Entry 6CUU (X-ray diffraction, 2.99 A resolution); this record covers chains A and C of the 8 polymer chains in the assembly.

[Chain A]
Name: DNA-directed RNA polymerase subunit alpha
From: Thermus thermophilus (strain HB27 / ATCC BAA-163 / DSM 7039)
Notes: EC 2.7.7.6
Reference sequence: Q72I32 (RPOA_THET2); numbering as in UniProt (aligned over 1-315)
Sequence (315 residues; each row starts with the number of its first residue):
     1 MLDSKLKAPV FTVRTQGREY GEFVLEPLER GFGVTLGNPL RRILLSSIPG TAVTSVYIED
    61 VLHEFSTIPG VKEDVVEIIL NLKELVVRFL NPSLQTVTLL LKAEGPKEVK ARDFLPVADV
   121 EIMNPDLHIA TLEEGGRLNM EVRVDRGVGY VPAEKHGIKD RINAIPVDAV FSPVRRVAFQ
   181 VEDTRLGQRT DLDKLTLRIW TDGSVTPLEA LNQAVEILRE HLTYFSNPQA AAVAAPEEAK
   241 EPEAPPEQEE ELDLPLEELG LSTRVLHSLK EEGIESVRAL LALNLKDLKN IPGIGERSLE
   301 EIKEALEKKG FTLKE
Unresolved in the structure: 1-3, 231-315

[Chain C]
Name: DNA-directed RNA polymerase subunit beta
From: Thermus thermophilus (strain HB27 / ATCC BAA-163 / DSM 7039)
Notes: EC 2.7.7.6
Reference sequence: Q72HM5 (RPOB_THET2); numbering as in UniProt (aligned over 1-1119)
Sequence (1119 residues; numbered 1 to 1119; the number before each row is that of its first residue):
     1 MEIKRFGRIR EVIPLPPLTE IQVESYRRAL QADVPPEKRE NVGIQAAFRE TFPIEEEDKG
    61 KGGLVLDFLE YRLGEPPFPQ DECREKDLTY QAPLYARLQL IHKDTGLIKE DEVFLGHIPL
   121 MTEDGSFIIN GADRVIVSQI HRSPGVYFTP DPARPGRYIA SIIPLPKRGP WIDLEVEPNG
   181 VVSMKVNKRK FPLVLLLRVL GYDQETLARE LGAYGELVQG LMDESVFAMR PEEALIRLFT
   241 LLRPGDPPKR DKAVAYVYGL IADPRRYDLG EAGRYKAEEK LGIRLSGRTL ARFEDGEFKD
   301 EVFLPTLRYL FALTAGVPGH EVDDIDHLGN RRIRTVGELM TDQFRVGLAR LARGVRERML
   361 MGSEDSLTPA KLVNSRPLEA AIREFFSRSQ LSQFKDETNP LSSLRHKRRI SALGPGGLTR
   421 ERAGFDVRDV HRTHYGRICP VETPEGANIG LITSLAAYAR VDELGFIRTP YRRVVGGVVT
   481 DEVVYMTATE EDRYTIAQAN TPLEGNRIAA ERVVARRKGE PVIVSPEEVE FMDVSPKQVF
   541 SVNTNLIPFL EHDDANRALM GSNMQTQAVP LIRAQAPVVM TGLEERVVRD SLAALYAEED
   601 GEVAKVDGNR IVVRYEDGRL VEYPLRRFYR SNQGTALDQR PRVVVGQRVR KGDLLADGPA
   661 SENGFLALGQ NVLVAIMPFD GYNFEDAIVI SEELLKRDFY TSIHIERYEI EARDTKLGPE
   721 RITRDIPHLS EAALRDLDEE GVVRIGAEVK PGDILVGRTS FKGESEPTPE ERLLRSIFGE
   781 KARDVKDTSL RVPPGEGGIV VRTVRLRRGD PGVELKPGVR EVVRVYVAQK RKLQVGDKLA
   841 NRHGNKGVVA KILPVEDMPH LPDGTPVDVI LNPLGVPSRM NLGQILETHL GLAGYFLGQR
   901 YISPIFDGAK EPEIKELLAQ AFEVYFGKRK GEGFGVDKRE VEVLRRAEKL GLVTPGKTPE
   961 EQLKELFLQG KVVLYDGRTG EPIEGPIVVG QMFIMKLYHM VEDKMHARST GPYSLITQQP
  1021 LGGKAQFGGQ RFGEMEVWAL EAYGAAHTLQ EMLTLKSDDI EGRNAAYEAI IKGEDVPEPS
  1081 VPESFRVLVK ELQALALDVQ TLDEKDNPVD IFEGLASKR
Unresolved in the structure: 57-62, 1119
Sequence notes: conflict T958 (Pro in Q72HM5)
Residues lining bound ligands: Kanglemycin A (KNG): R134, V137, S387, R388, S389, Q390, L391, S392, Q393, F394, D396, R405, H406, R409, S411, L413, G414, R420, P444, N448, I452
Reported in the primary citation:
  - binding site for Kanglemycin A: R134, Q393, F394, S411, R420

[Chain A / chain C interface]
Contacting residue pairs (77):
  E22(A) - F934(C)
  V34(A) - R939(C)
  V34(A) - G980(C)
  N38(A) - G977(C)  hydrogen bond (side chain-backbone)
  N38(A) - R978(C)  hydrogen bond (side chain-backbone)
  N38(A) - T979(C)  hydrogen bond (side chain-backbone)
  N38(A) - G980(C)  hydrogen bond (side chain-backbone)
  R41(A) - H860(C)  hydrogen bond
  R41(A) - G864(C)  hydrogen bond (side chain-backbone)
  R42(A) - E856(C)  hydrogen bond (side chain-backbone)
  R42(A) - D857(C)  salt bridge
  R42(A) - G977(C)  hydrogen bond (side chain-backbone)
  R42(A) - R978(C)
  L45(A) - V855(C)  hydrophobic
  S46(A) - E856(C)
  L62(A) - I745(C)  hydrophobic
  L62(A) - G746(C)
  H63(A) - I745(C)
  H63(A) - G746(C)
  H63(A) - I799(C)
  H63(A) - V800(C)
  H63(A) - V801(C)
  E64(A) - K830(C)  salt bridge
  F65(A) - F628(C)
  F65(A) - I703(C)  hydrophobic
  F65(A) - V801(C)  hydrophobic
  T67(A) - N609(C)  hydrogen bond
  I68(A) - D607(C)
  P69(A) - D607(C)
  G70(A) - D607(C)  hydrogen bond (backbone-side chain)
  V71(A) - D607(C)  hydrogen bond (backbone-side chain)
  V71(A) - G608(C)  hydrogen bond (backbone-backbone)
  K72(A) - V606(C)
  K72(A) - G608(C)
  K72(A) - P641(C)
  K72(A) - R642(C)
  K72(A) - V643(C)  hydrogen bond (side chain-backbone)
  D74(A) - R627(C)  salt bridge
  D74(A) - R640(C)
  L80(A) - R573(C)
  L80(A) - D698(C)
  K83(A) - K696(C)  hydrogen bond (side chain-backbone)
  K83(A) - D698(C)  salt bridge
  E133(A) - K605(C)
  E133(A) - V606(C)  hydrogen bond (side chain-backbone)
  E133(A) - R610(C)  salt bridge
  E133(A) - V645(C)
  Y150(A) - E692(C)
  Y150(A) - L695(C)
  Y150(A) - K696(C)
  Y150(A) - K832(C)
  I162(A) - R744(C)
  D168(A) - K832(C)  salt bridge
  R176(A) - D863(C)
  R176(A) - T865(C)  hydrogen bond
  V177(A) - G864(C)
  A178(A) - P862(C)
  A178(A) - D863(C)
  A178(A) - G864(C)
  F179(A) - D937(C)
  F179(A) - R939(C)  hydrogen bond (backbone-side chain)
  Q180(A) - R929(C)
  Q180(A) - F934(C)
  Q180(A) - G935(C)  hydrogen bond (side chain-backbone)
  Q180(A) - D937(C)
  V181(A) - D937(C)  hydrogen bond (backbone-side chain)
  V181(A) - K938(C)  hydrogen bond (backbone-backbone)
  V181(A) - R939(C)
  E182(A) - F934(C)
  E182(A) - G935(C)  hydrogen bond (side chain-backbone)
  D183(A) - K938(C)  salt bridge
  D191(A) - K938(C)  salt bridge
  L192(A) - K938(C)  hydrogen bond (backbone-side chain)
  D193(A) - K938(C)  salt bridge
  T196(A) - F934(C)
  R198(A) - E932(C)  salt bridge
  R198(A) - F934(C)
Interface residues without a listed pair, chain A (44 interface residues in all): S66, V76, E154, K159, N163, V170, W200
Interface residues without a listed pair, chain C (55 interface residues in all): I572, A604, V644, R697, E748, A828, Q829, V936, D976

[In short]
44 residues of chain A and 55 residues of chain C are in contact; the contacts include 22 hydrogen bonds and
10 salt bridges. Among the polar pairs are R42(A)-D857(C), E64(A)-K830(C) and D74(A)-R627(C). Chain C binds
Kanglemycin A. The paper reports a binding site for Kanglemycin A at R134(C), Q393(C) and F394(C) among
others.
Chain A is DNA-directed RNA polymerase subunit alpha and chain C is DNA-directed RNA polymerase subunit beta,
both from Thermus thermophilus (strain HB27 / ATCC BAA-163 / DSM 7039); the structure, Thermus thermophiles
RNA polymerase in complex with promoter DNA and antibiotic Kanglemycin A, was determined by X-ray diffraction,
deposited together with 6CUX.
